Entry 2ERE (X-ray diffraction, 3.00 A resolution); this record covers chains A and B of the 4 polymer chains in the assembly.

# Chain A (and B)
Protein: Regulatory protein LEU3
Organism: Saccharomyces cerevisiae
Notes: chain B of this document is another copy of the same molecule, construct and numbering; everything in this record applies to it too
Reference sequence: P08638 (LEUR_YEAST); residue numbers follow UniProt; this construct covers 32-103
Sequence (72 residues; each row starts with the number of its first residue):
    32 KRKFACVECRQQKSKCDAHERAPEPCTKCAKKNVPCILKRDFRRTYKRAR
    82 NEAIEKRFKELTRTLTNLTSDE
Not modelled in the structure: 32-34, 51-55, 100-103
UniProt features mapped onto this chain:
  - DNA-binding region: C37 to C67 (Zn(2)-C6 fungal-type)

# Chain A / chain B interface
Contacting residue pairs (7; chain A residue first):
  R81(A) - E86(B)  salt bridge
  N82(A) - N82(B)
  I85(A) - I85(B)  hydrophobic
  I85(A) - E86(B)
  E86(A) - R81(B)  salt bridge
  E86(A) - I85(B)
  F89(A) - F89(B)  hydrophobic
Also at the interface, not in a pair above, chain A (6 interface residues in all): R88
Also at the interface, not in a pair above, chain B (6 interface residues in all): R88

# In short
Chain A and chain B each contribute 6 residues to their interface, with 2 salt bridges. The salt-bridged pair
is R81(A)-E86(B).
Chain A and chain B are both Regulatory protein LEU3 (Saccharomyces cerevisiae); the structure, Crystal
Structure of a Leu3 DNA-binding domain complexed with a 15mer DNA duplex, was determined by X-ray diffraction
(same publication as 2ER8 and 2ERG).
